PDB entry 8Q6A | X-ray diffraction, 2.61 A resolution | chain A

Chain A:
Name: Fucose-binding lectin protein
From: Ralstonia solanacearum
UniProtKB: A0A0S4TLR1 (A0A0S4TLR1_RALSL); residues 1-90 here correspond to UniProt positions 2-91 (UniProt number = residue number + 1)
Sequence (90 residues; row label = number of the first residue in the row):
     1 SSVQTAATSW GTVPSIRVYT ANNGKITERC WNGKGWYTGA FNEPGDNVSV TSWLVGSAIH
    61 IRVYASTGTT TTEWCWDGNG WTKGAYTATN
Differences from the reference sequence: engineered mutation Asn32 (Asp33 in A0A0S4TLR1)
Residues lining bound ligands:
  - beta-D-fructopyranose (BDF): Ile16, Trp31, Trp36, Arg62, Tyr64, Glu73, Cys75, Lys83, Gly84, Ala85, Tyr86
  - EVB (sulfonato-calix[8]arene): Trp10, Val13, Ser15, Arg17, Asn32, Gly33, Lys34, Tyr37, Ile59
Reported in the primary citation:
  - binding site for EVB: Val13, Asn32, Lys34

Summary:
Chain A binds beta-D-fructopyranose and compound EVB. From the paper: a binding site for EVB at Val13, Asn32
and Lys34.
Chain A is Fucose-binding lectin protein (Ralstonia solanacearum); the structure, The RSL-D32N -
sulfonato-calix[8]arene complex, I213 form, citrate pH 4.0, was determined by X-ray diffraction (same
publication as 9FRN, 8Q6B and 8Q6C).
